PDB entry 7V1M | X-ray diffraction, 2.83 A resolution | chains D and H of the 4 polymer chains in the assembly

# Chain D
Molecule: Histone chaperone ASF1B
From: Homo sapiens
UniProtKB: Q9NVP2 (ASF1B_HUMAN); numbering as in UniProt (aligned over 1-158)
Chain sequence (158 residues; each row starts with the number of its first residue):
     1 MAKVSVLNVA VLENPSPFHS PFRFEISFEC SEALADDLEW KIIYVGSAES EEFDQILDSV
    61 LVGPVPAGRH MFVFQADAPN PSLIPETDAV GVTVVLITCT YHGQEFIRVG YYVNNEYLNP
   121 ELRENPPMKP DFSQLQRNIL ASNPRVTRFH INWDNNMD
Unresolved in the structure: 155-158

# Chain H
Molecule: Isoform 2 of Nuclear autoantigenic sperm protein
From: Homo sapiens
UniProtKB: P49321-2 (NASP-2_HUMAN); residue numbers follow UniProt; this construct covers 30-100, 160-323
Chain sequence (235 residues; row label = number of the first residue in the row; note: 59 numbers in that range are skipped by the numbering (no residue carries them; nothing is unmodelled there)):
    30 SADKVESLDV DSEAKKLLGL GQKHLVMGDI PAAVNAFQEA ASLLGKKYGE TANECGEAFF
    90 FYGKSLLELA R
   160 LENKSLQENE EEEIGNLELA WDMLDLAKII FKRQETKEAQ LYAAQAHLKL GEVSVESENY
   220 VQAVEEFQSC LNLQEQYLEA HDRLLAETHY QLGLAYGYNS QYDEAVAQFS KSIEVIENRM
   280 AVLNEQVKEA EGSSAEYKKE IEELKELLPE IREKIEDAKE SQRS
Unresolved in the structure: 30-37, 160-169, 285-298, 321-323
From the paper describing this entry:
  - mutagenesis - N218A/Q221A: unchanged binding to H3 alphaN peptide
  - mutagenesis - L185A/I188A (Tm 60.4 degC), E224A/E225A (Tm 54.1 degC), R242A (Tm 55.4 degC), L306A (Tm 54.7 degC): unchanged stability
  - mutagenesis - E177A/W180A/D181A, E177A/W180A/D181A/E246A/Y249A/L253A, E246A/Y249A/L253A: decreased binding to H3-H4
  - mutagenesis - E246A/Y249A/L253A: abolished binding to Histone H3.3
  - mutagenesis - R242A: unchanged binding to alphaN region of H3

# Interface between chain D and chain H
Pairs across the interface - 5 pairs, chain D then chain H:
  M1(D) - D262(H)
  M1(D) - E263(H)
  S142(D) - N231(H)  hydrogen bond (backbone-side chain)
  S142(D) - Q235(H)
  P144(D) - N231(H)
Interface residues without a listed pair, chain D (4 interface residues in all): N143

# Summary
Chain D and chain H each contribute 4 residues to their interface; the contacts include 1 hydrogen bond. Its
one hydrogen-bonded contact is S142(D)-N231(H). From the paper: E177A/W180A/D181A,
E177A/W180A/D181A/E246A/Y249A/L253A and E246A/Y249A/L253A of chain H reduce binding to H3-H4;
E246A/Y249A/L253A of chain H abolish binding to Histone H3.3; 8 substitutions were tested in all.
Here chain D is Histone chaperone ASF1B and chain H is Isoform 2 of Nuclear autoantigenic sperm protein, both
from Homo sapiens. Entry 7V1M (Structural basis for the co-chaperone relationship of sNASP and ASF1b) was
determined by X-ray diffraction, deposited together with 7V1K and 7V1L.
